Entry 8U81 (electron microscopy, 3.82 A resolution); this record covers chains K1 and B2 of the 20 polymer chains in the assembly.

# Chain K1
Protein: BTB/POZ domain-containing protein KCTD5
Source organism: Homo sapiens
UniProt: Q9NXV2 (KCTD5_HUMAN); numbering as in UniProt (aligned over 1-233)
Chain sequence (233 residues; each row starts with the number of its first residue):
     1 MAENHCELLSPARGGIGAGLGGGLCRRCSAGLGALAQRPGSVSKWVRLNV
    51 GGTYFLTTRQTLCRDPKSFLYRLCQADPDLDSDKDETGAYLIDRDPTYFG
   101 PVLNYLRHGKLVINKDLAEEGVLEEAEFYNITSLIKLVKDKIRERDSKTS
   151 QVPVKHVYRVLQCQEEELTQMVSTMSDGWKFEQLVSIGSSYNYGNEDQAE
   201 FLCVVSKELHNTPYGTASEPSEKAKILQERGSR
Unresolved in the structure: 1-39
UniProt features mapped onto this chain:
  - modified residue: Ala2 (N-acetylalanine), Ser10 (Phosphoserine)
Reported in the primary citation:
  - conformationally variable residues (domain motion): Asp146 to Lys155
  - mutagenesis - F128A, L161R: abolished catalytic activity (ubiquitylation activity)
  - mutagenesis - L209*: decreased catalytic activity (activity)
  - mutagenesis - F128A: unchanged binding to Gbeta 
  - mutagenesis - L161R: abolished catalytic activity with Guanine nucleotide-binding protein G(I)/G(S)/G(T) subunit beta-1 (chain B2)
  - mutagenesis - L209* (10-fold): decreased binding to Guanine nucleotide-binding protein G(I)/G(S)/G(T) subunit beta-1 (chain B2)
  - mutagenesis - L209*: decreased catalytic activity with Guanine nucleotide-binding protein G(I)/G(S)/G(T) subunit beta-1 (chain B2)

# Chain B2
Protein: Guanine nucleotide-binding protein G(I)/G(S)/G(T) subunit beta-1
Source organism: Homo sapiens
UniProt: P62873 (GBB1_HUMAN); residues 1-340 here = UniProt positions 1-340
Chain sequence (340 residues; numbered 1 to 340; the number before each row is that of its first residue):
     1 MSELDQLRQEAEQLKNQIRDARKACADATLSQITNNIDPVGRIQMRTRRT
    51 LRGHLAKIYAMHWGTDSRLLVSASQDGKLIIWDSYTTNKVHAIPLRSSWV
   101 MTCAYAPSGNYVACGGLDNICSIYNLKTREGNVRVSRELAGHTGYLSCCR
   151 FLDDNQIVTSSGDTTCALWDIETGQQTTTFTGHTGDVMSLSLAPDTRLFV
   201 SGACDASAKLWDVREGMCRQTFTGHESDINAICFFPNGNAFATGSDDATC
   251 RLFDLRADQELMTYSHDNIICGITSVSFSKSGRLLLAGYDDFNCNVWDAL
   301 KADRAGVLAGHDNRVSCLGVTDDGMAVATGSWDSFLKIWN
Unresolved in the structure: 1
UniProt features mapped onto this chain:
  - modified residue: Ser2 (N-acetylserine), His266 (Phosphohistidine)
  - natural variant: Leu30 (L30F: In MRD42; uncertain significance), Arg52 (R52G: In MRD42), Gly64 (G64V: In MRD42), Asp76 (D76E: In MRD42; D76G: In MRD42), Gly77 (G77S: In MRD42), Lys78 (K78R: In MRD42), Ile80 (I80N: In MRD42; I80T: In MRD42), His91 (H91R: In MRD42; uncertain significance), Ala92 (A92T: In MRD42), Pro94 (P94S: In MRD42), Leu95 (L95P: In MRD42), Arg96 (R96L: In MRD42), 5 further natural variant entries in UniProt
Reported in the primary citation:
  - post-translational modification sites: Lys23
  - mutagenesis - K78E, K89E, A92D: abolished catalytic activity (ubiquitylation activity)
  - mutagenesis - K78E, K89E, A92D: abolished catalytic activity with BTB/POZ domain-containing protein KCTD5 (chain K1)

# Interface between chain K1 and chain B2
Pairs across the interface - 12 pairs, chain K1 then chain B2:
  Asn211(K1) - Glu130(B2)
  Thr216(K1) - Glu130(B2)
  Ala217(K1) - Glu130(B2)
  Ser218(K1) - Arg129(B2)
  Glu219(K1) - Arg129(B2)  hydrogen bond (backbone-side chain)
  Ser221(K1) - Arg129(B2)
  Gln228(K1) - Thr128(B2)
  Ser232(K1) - Arg68(B2)
  Arg233(K1) - Arg68(B2)
  Arg233(K1) - Asp83(B2)  salt bridge
  Arg233(K1) - Tyr85(B2)
  Arg233(K1) - Thr86(B2)
Interface residues without a listed pair, chain K1 (13 interface residues in all): Lys155, Pro220, Ala224, Lys225
Interface residues without a listed pair, chain B2 (10 interface residues in all): Lys127, Asn132, Arg134
Interface features reported in the paper:
  - hot spots on chain K1 (mutagenesis) - L161R: abolished binding to Guanine nucleotide-binding protein G(I)/G(S)/G(T) subunit beta-1 (chain B2)
  - hot spots on chain B2 (mutagenesis) - K78E, K89E, A92D: abolished binding to BTB/POZ domain-containing protein KCTD5 (chain K1)

# Overview
Chain K1 and chain B2 form an interface of 13 and 10 residues respectively; the contacts include 1 hydrogen
bond and 1 salt bridge. Polar pairs include Arg233(K1)-Asp83(B2) and Glu219(K1)-Arg129(B2). From the paper:
K78E, K89E and A92D of chain B2 abolish catalytic activity (ubiquitylation activity); a modification site at
Lys23(B2); 6 substitutions were tested in all.
Here chain K1 is BTB/POZ domain-containing protein KCTD5 and chain B2 is Guanine nucleotide-binding protein
G(I)/G(S)/G(T) subunit beta-1, both from Homo sapiens. Entry 8U81 (KCTD5/Cullin3/Gbeta1gamma2 Complex: State A
From Composite RELION Multi-body Refinement Map) was determined by electron microscopy (same publication as
8U7Z, 8U80, 8U82, 8U83 and 8U84).
